6Y6H - chain A; structure by X-ray diffraction, 1.95 A resolution.

== Chain A ==
Molecule: Serine/threonine-protein kinase 17B
Source organism: Homo sapiens
Notes: EC 2.7.11.1
Reference sequence: O94768 (ST17B_HUMAN); numbering as in UniProt (aligned over 25-329)
Chain sequence (327 residues; row label = number of the first residue in the row):
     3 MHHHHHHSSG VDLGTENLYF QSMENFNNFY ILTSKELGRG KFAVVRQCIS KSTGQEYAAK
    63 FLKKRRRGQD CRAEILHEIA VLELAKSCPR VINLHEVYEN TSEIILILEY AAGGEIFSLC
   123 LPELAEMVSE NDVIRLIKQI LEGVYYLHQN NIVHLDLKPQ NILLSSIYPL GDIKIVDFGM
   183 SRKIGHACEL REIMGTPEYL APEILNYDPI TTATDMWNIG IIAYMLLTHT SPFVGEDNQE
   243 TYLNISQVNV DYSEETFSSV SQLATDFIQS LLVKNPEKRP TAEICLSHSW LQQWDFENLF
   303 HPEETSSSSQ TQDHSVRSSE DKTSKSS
Not modelled in the structure: 3-17, 310-329
Differences from the reference sequence: initiating methionine (3); expression tag (4-24)
Small-molecule neighbours: OBW (2-[6-(1-benzothiophen-2-yl)thieno[3,2-d]pyrimidin-4-yl]sulfanylethanoic acid): K37, E38, L39, R41, V47, A60, K62, I94, L110, E111, Y112, A113, A114, G116, L165, V178, D179
Curated features (UniProtKB/Swiss-Prot):
  - active site: D158 (Proton acceptor)
  - binding site (ATP): L39 to V47, K62
  - mutagenesis: K62 (K62A: Loss of activity and of apoptotic function)
Reported in the primary citation:
  - binding site for OBW: K62, A113
  - conformationally variable residues (side-chain flip): R41
  - contacts within the chain: E38-R41 (salt bridge)
  - specificity-determining residues: E125, L126 (proposed by the authors, not directly observed)
  - catalytic residues: K62 (proposed by the authors, not directly observed)

== Summary ==
Chain A binds compound OBW. Curated annotation (UniProt) lists active-site residue D158, 10 ATP-binding
residues and one mutagenesis site. The paper reports the catalytic residue K62; a binding site for OBW at K62
and A113.
Chain A is Serine/threonine-protein kinase 17B (Homo sapiens); the structure, Crystal structure of STK17b
(DRAK2) in complex with UNC-AP-194 probe, was determined by X-ray diffraction, deposited together with 7AKG,
6ZJF, 6Y6F and 3LM5.
